Entry 3PCO (X-ray diffraction, 3.02 A resolution); this record covers chains B and D of the 4 polymer chains in the assembly.

# Chain B (and D)
Name: Phenylalanyl-tRNA synthetase, beta chain
From: Escherichia coli
Notes: chain D of this document is another copy of the same molecule, construct and numbering; everything in this record applies to it too
Reference sequence: P07395 (SYFB_ECOLI); residues 1-795 here = UniProt positions 1-795
Chain sequence (795 residues; numbered 1 to 795; the number before each row is that of its first residue):
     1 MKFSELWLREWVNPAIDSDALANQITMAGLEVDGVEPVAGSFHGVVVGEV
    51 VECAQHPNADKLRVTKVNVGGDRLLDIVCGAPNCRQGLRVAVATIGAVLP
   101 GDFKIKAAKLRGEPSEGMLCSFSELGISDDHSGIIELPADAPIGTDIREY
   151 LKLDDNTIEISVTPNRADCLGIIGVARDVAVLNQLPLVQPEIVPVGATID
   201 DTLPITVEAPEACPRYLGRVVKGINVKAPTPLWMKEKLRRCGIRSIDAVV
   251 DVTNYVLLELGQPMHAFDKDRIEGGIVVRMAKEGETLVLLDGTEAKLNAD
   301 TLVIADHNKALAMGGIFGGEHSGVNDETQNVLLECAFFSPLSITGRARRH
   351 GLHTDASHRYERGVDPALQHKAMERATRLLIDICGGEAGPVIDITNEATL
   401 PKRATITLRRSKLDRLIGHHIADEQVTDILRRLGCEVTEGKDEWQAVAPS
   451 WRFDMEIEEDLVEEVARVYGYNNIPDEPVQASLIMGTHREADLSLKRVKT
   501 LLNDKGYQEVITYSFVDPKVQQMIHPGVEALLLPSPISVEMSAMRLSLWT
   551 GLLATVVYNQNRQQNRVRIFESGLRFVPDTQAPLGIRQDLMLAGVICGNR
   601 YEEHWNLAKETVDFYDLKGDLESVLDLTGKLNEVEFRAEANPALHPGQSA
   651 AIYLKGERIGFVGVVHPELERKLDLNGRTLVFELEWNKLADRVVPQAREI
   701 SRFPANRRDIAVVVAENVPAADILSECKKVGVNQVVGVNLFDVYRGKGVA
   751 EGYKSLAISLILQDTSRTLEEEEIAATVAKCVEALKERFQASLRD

# Interface between chain B and chain D
Contacting residue pairs (49):
  Pro478(B) - Leu483(D)
  Val479(B) - Ala481(D)
  Val479(B) - Ser482(D)
  Val479(B) - Leu483(D)  hydrogen bond (backbone-backbone)
  Gln480(B) - Ala481(D)
  Gln480(B) - Ser482(D)  hydrogen bond
  Ala481(B) - Val479(D)
  Ala481(B) - Gln480(D)
  Ala481(B) - Ala481(D)  hydrogen bond (backbone-backbone)
  Ser482(B) - Val479(D)
  Ser482(B) - Gln480(D)  hydrogen bond
  Leu483(B) - Val479(D)  hydrogen bond (backbone-backbone)
  Leu483(B) - Ala481(D)  hydrophobic
  Leu483(B) - Leu483(D)  hydrophobic
  Ile484(B) - Pro478(D)  hydrophobic
  Arg497(B) - Thr500(D)
  Arg497(B) - Asp504(D)  salt bridge
  Thr500(B) - Arg497(D)
  Thr500(B) - Thr500(D)
  Thr500(B) - Asp504(D)
  Leu501(B) - Asp504(D)
  Asp504(B) - Arg497(D)  salt bridge
  Asp504(B) - Thr500(D)
  Asp504(B) - Leu501(D)
  Asp504(B) - Asp504(D)
  Asp504(B) - Lys505(D)
  Lys505(B) - Asp504(D)  hydrogen bond (side chain-backbone)
  Gln563(B) - Pro704(D)
  Gln563(B) - Ala705(D)  hydrogen bond (side chain-backbone)
  Glu603(B) - Arg707(D)  salt bridge
  Glu603(B) - Asn739(D)
  Glu603(B) - Leu740(D)
  His604(B) - Phe741(D)
  Trp605(B) - Tyr615(D)  hydrophobic
  Trp605(B) - Leu740(D)  hydrophobic
  Trp605(B) - Phe741(D)
  Trp605(B) - Val743(D)  hydrophobic
  Tyr615(B) - Trp605(D)  hydrophobic
  Arg702(B) - Tyr558(D)
  Arg702(B) - Arg562(D)
  Pro704(B) - Gln563(D)
  Ala705(B) - Gln563(D)
  Arg707(B) - Glu603(D)  salt bridge
  Asn739(B) - Glu603(D)
  Leu740(B) - His604(D)
  Leu740(B) - Trp605(D)  hydrogen bond (backbone-backbone)
  Phe741(B) - Glu603(D)
  Phe741(B) - His604(D)
  Phe741(B) - Trp605(D)
Also at the interface, not in a pair above, chain B (27 interface residues in all): Asn503, Asp742, Val743
Also at the interface, not in a pair above, chain D (28 interface residues in all): Ile484, Asn503, Asp742

# Overview
27 residues of chain B and 28 residues of chain D are in contact, with 8 hydrogen bonds and 4 salt bridges.
Polar pairs include Arg497(B)-Asp504(D), Glu603(B)-Arg707(D) and Gln480(B)-Ser482(D).
Both chains are Phenylalanyl-tRNA synthetase, beta chain (Escherichia coli). Entry 3PCO (crystal structure of
E. coli phenylalanine-tRNA synthetase complexed with phenylalanine and AMP) was determined by X-ray
diffraction.
